PDB entry 3NZP | X-ray diffraction, 3.00 A resolution | chains A and B

Chain A (and B):
Protein: Arginine decarboxylase
Organism: Campylobacter jejuni subsp. jejuni
Notes: EC 4.1.1.19; chain B of this document is another copy of the same molecule, construct and numbering; everything in this record applies to it too
UniProtKB: Q0PAC6 (Q0PAC6_CAMJE); residues 1-611 here = UniProt positions 1-611
Amino-acid sequence (619 residues; numbered 1 to 619; the number before each row is that of its first residue):
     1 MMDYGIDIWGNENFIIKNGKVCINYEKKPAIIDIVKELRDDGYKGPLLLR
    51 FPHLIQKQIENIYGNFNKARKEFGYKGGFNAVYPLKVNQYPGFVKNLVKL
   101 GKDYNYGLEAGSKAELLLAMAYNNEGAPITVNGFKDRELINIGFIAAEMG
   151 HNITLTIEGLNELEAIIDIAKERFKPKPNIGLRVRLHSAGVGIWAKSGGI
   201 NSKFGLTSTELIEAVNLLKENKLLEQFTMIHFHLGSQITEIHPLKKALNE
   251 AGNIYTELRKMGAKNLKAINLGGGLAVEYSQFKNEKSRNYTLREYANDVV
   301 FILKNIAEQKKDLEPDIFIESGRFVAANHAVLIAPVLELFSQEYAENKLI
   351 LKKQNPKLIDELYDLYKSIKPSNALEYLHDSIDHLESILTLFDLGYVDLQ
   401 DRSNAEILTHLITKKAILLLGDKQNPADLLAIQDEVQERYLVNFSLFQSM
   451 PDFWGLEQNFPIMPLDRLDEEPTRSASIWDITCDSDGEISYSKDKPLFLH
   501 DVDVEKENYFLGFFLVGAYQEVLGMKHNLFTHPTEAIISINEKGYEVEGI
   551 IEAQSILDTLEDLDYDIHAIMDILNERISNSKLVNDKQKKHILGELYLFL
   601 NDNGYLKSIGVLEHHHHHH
Disordered / not traced: 190-202, 422-434, 610-619 (chain B: 189-202, 422-435)
Differences from the reference sequence: expression tag (612-619)
Modified residues: Mse1, Mse2, Mse120, Mse149, Mse229, Mse261, Mse450, Mse463, Mse525, Mse571 (selenomethionine; parent Met)
Ligand contacts: pyridoxal phosphate (PLP): Pro84, Lys86, Val87, Glu109, Asn132, His231, His233, Gly235, Ser236, Gln237, Gly272, Gly273, Gly274, Glu320, Ser321, Gly322, Arg323, Tyr519
What the authors report for this chain:
  - binding site for pyridoxal phosphate: Pro84, His233, Ser236, Gly274, Glu320, Gly322, Arg323, Tyr519

How chain A and chain B interact:
Residue-residue contacts (225; chain A residue first):
  Lys86(A) - Cys483(B)
  Lys86(A) - His527(B)
  Lys86(A) - Asn528(B)
  Gln89(A) - Leu529(B)
  Gln89(A) - Leu563(B)
  Gln89(A) - Tyr565(B)  hydrogen bond (backbone-side chain)
  Tyr90(A) - Leu563(B)
  Tyr90(A) - Tyr565(B)
  Pro91(A) - Leu563(B)
  Pro91(A) - Asp564(B)
  Pro91(A) - Tyr565(B)
  Val94(A) - Tyr565(B)
  Gly111(A) - Cys483(B)
  Gly111(A) - Asn528(B)
  Ser112(A) - Asn528(B)  hydrogen bond (side chain-backbone)
  Ser112(A) - Phe530(B)
  Lys113(A) - Ile556(B)
  Lys113(A) - Gly604(B)
  Lys113(A) - Tyr605(B)  hydrogen bond (side chain-backbone)
  Lys113(A) - Lys607(B)
  Ala114(A) - Leu529(B)  hydrophobic
  Ala114(A) - Ile556(B)  hydrophobic
  Leu117(A) - Ile556(B)  hydrophobic
  Leu117(A) - Leu596(B)  hydrophobic
  Leu117(A) - Leu600(B)  hydrophobic
  Leu118(A) - Leu560(B)  hydrophobic
  Leu118(A) - Tyr565(B)
  Mse120(A) - Leu574(B)
  Mse120(A) - Arg577(B)  hydrogen bond (backbone-side chain)
  Ala121(A) - Ile573(B)
  Ala121(A) - Arg577(B)  hydrogen bond (backbone-side chain)
  Tyr122(A) - Tyr565(B)
  Tyr122(A) - Ile570(B)  hydrophobic
  Asn123(A) - Arg577(B)  hydrogen bond (backbone-side chain)
  Glu125(A) - Arg577(B)  salt bridge
  Asn132(A) - Cys483(B)
  Gly133(A) - Cys483(B)
  Phe134(A) - Phe340(B)  hydrophobic
  Phe134(A) - Leu441(B)  hydrophobic
  Phe134(A) - Asp480(B)
  Phe134(A) - Ile481(B)  hydrophobic
  Phe134(A) - Thr482(B)
  Phe134(A) - Leu606(B)
  Lys135(A) - Ile609(B)
  Asp136(A) - Leu606(B)
  Asp136(A) - Lys607(B)  hydrogen bond (side chain-backbone)
  Arg137(A) - Ile609(B)
  Arg137(A) - Leu612(B)
  Glu138(A) - Phe599(B)
  Glu138(A) - Asp602(B)
  Glu138(A) - Lys607(B)  salt bridge
  Ile145(A) - Ile592(B)  hydrophobic
  Ile145(A) - Leu596(B)  hydrophobic
  Ala147(A) - Leu583(B)
  Glu148(A) - Ser581(B)  hydrogen bond (backbone-side chain)
  Glu148(A) - Leu583(B)
  Glu148(A) - Val584(B)
  Glu148(A) - Ile592(B)
  Mse149(A) - Arg577(B)
  Mse149(A) - Ile578(B)  hydrophobic
  Mse149(A) - Ser581(B)
  Gly150(A) - Leu583(B)
  His151(A) - Arg577(B)  hydrogen bond
  Asn161(A) - Glu338(B)  hydrogen bond
  Asn161(A) - Ile609(B)
  Glu164(A) - Leu612(B)
  Ala165(A) - Leu612(B)
  Asp168(A) - Leu612(B)
  Asp168(A) - Glu613(B)  hydrogen bond (side chain-backbone)
  Asp168(A) - His615(B)  salt bridge
  Lys171(A) - His615(B)  hydrogen bond
  Arg173(A) - Ile592(B)
  Arg173(A) - Glu595(B)  salt bridge
  Phe174(A) - Gln588(B)
  Phe174(A) - His591(B)
  Phe174(A) - Ile592(B)  hydrophobic
  Pro176(A) - Leu583(B)
  Arg185(A) - Arg402(B)
  His187(A) - Leu389(B)
  His187(A) - Arg402(B)
  His187(A) - Glu406(B)  salt bridge
  Lys203(A) - Arg439(B)
  Lys203(A) - Glu488(B)  salt bridge
  Phe204(A) - Trp479(B)  hydrophobic
  Phe204(A) - Ser485(B)
  Ser208(A) - Leu399(B)
  Ser208(A) - Arg402(B)
  Ser208(A) - Ser403(B)  hydrogen bond (side chain-backbone)
  Ser208(A) - Glu406(B)  hydrogen bond
  Thr209(A) - Ser403(B)
  Glu210(A) - Glu343(B)
  Glu213(A) - Glu343(B)
  Glu213(A) - Lys348(B)  salt bridge
  Glu220(A) - His616(B)  salt bridge
  Asn249(A) - Asp393(B)
  Glu250(A) - Asp393(B)
  Glu250(A) - Arg402(B)  salt bridge
  Asn253(A) - Phe392(B)
  Asn253(A) - Asp393(B)  hydrogen bond (side chain-backbone)
  Asn253(A) - Gly395(B)
  Ile254(A) - Phe392(B)  hydrophobic
  Ile254(A) - Arg402(B)
  Glu257(A) - Asp398(B)
  Glu257(A) - Leu399(B)  hydrogen bond (side chain-backbone)
  Leu258(A) - Leu399(B)  hydrophobic
  Mse261(A) - Leu399(B)  hydrophobic
  Gln309(A) - Leu394(B)  hydrogen bond (side chain-backbone)
  Lys310(A) - Gly395(B)
  Glu338(A) - Asn161(B)  hydrogen bond
  Glu343(A) - Glu210(B)
  Glu343(A) - Glu213(B)
  Lys348(A) - Glu213(B)  salt bridge
  Ile350(A) - Ile212(B)  hydrophobic
  Leu389(A) - His187(B)
  Phe392(A) - Glu250(B)
  Phe392(A) - Asn253(B)
  Phe392(A) - Ile254(B)  hydrophobic
  Asp393(A) - Asn249(B)
  Asp393(A) - Glu250(B)
  Asp393(A) - Asn253(B)
  Leu394(A) - Gln309(B)  hydrogen bond (backbone-side chain)
  Gly395(A) - Asn253(B)
  Gly395(A) - Lys310(B)
  Asp398(A) - Glu257(B)
  Asp398(A) - Lys260(B)
  Leu399(A) - Ser208(B)
  Leu399(A) - Glu257(B)  hydrogen bond (backbone-side chain)
  Leu399(A) - Leu258(B)  hydrophobic
  Leu399(A) - Mse261(B)  hydrophobic
  Gln400(A) - Mse261(B)
  Arg402(A) - His187(B)
  Arg402(A) - Ser208(B)
  Arg402(A) - Glu250(B)  salt bridge
  Arg402(A) - Ile254(B)
  Ser403(A) - Ser208(B)
  Ser403(A) - Thr209(B)
  Glu406(A) - His187(B)  salt bridge
  Glu406(A) - Ser208(B)  hydrogen bond
  Ile407(A) - Thr209(B)
  Leu441(A) - Phe134(B)  hydrophobic
  Trp454(A) - Gly455(B)
  Trp454(A) - Leu456(B)  hydrophobic
  Gly455(A) - Trp454(B)
  Gly455(A) - Gly455(B)
  Leu456(A) - Trp454(B)  hydrophobic
  Trp479(A) - Phe204(B)
  Asp480(A) - Phe134(B)
  Ile481(A) - Phe134(B)  hydrophobic
  Thr482(A) - Phe134(B)
  Cys483(A) - Lys86(B)
  Cys483(A) - Gly111(B)
  Cys483(A) - Asn132(B)
  Cys483(A) - Gly133(B)
  Ser485(A) - Phe204(B)
  Glu488(A) - Lys203(B)  salt bridge
  Glu488(A) - Phe204(B)
  Ser490(A) - Lys203(B)
  Val522(A) - Mse525(B)
  Leu523(A) - Mse525(B)  hydrophobic
  Mse525(A) - Val522(B)
  Mse525(A) - Leu523(B)  hydrophobic
  His527(A) - Lys86(B)
  Asn528(A) - Lys86(B)
  Asn528(A) - Gly111(B)
  Asn528(A) - Ser112(B)  hydrogen bond (backbone-side chain)
  Leu529(A) - Gln89(B)
  Leu529(A) - Ala114(B)  hydrophobic
  Phe530(A) - Ser112(B)
  Ile551(A) - Asp564(B)
  Ile556(A) - Lys113(B)
  Ile556(A) - Ala114(B)  hydrophobic
  Ile556(A) - Leu117(B)  hydrophobic
  Leu560(A) - Leu118(B)  hydrophobic
  Leu563(A) - Tyr90(B)
  Leu563(A) - Pro91(B)
  Asp564(A) - Pro91(B)
  Asp564(A) - Ile551(B)
  Tyr565(A) - Gln89(B)  hydrogen bond (side chain-backbone)
  Tyr565(A) - Tyr90(B)
  Tyr565(A) - Pro91(B)
  Tyr565(A) - Val94(B)
  Tyr565(A) - Leu118(B)
  Tyr565(A) - Tyr122(B)
  Ile570(A) - Tyr122(B)  hydrophobic
  Ile573(A) - Ala121(B)
  Leu574(A) - Mse120(B)
  Arg577(A) - Mse120(B)  hydrogen bond (side chain-backbone)
  Arg577(A) - Ala121(B)  hydrogen bond (side chain-backbone)
  Arg577(A) - Asn123(B)  hydrogen bond (side chain-backbone)
  Arg577(A) - Glu125(B)  salt bridge
  Arg577(A) - Mse149(B)
  Arg577(A) - His151(B)  hydrogen bond
  Ile578(A) - Mse149(B)  hydrophobic
  Ser581(A) - Glu148(B)  hydrogen bond (side chain-backbone)
  Ser581(A) - Mse149(B)
  Leu583(A) - Ala147(B)
  Leu583(A) - Glu148(B)
  Leu583(A) - Gly150(B)
  Leu583(A) - Pro176(B)
  Val584(A) - Glu148(B)
  Gln588(A) - Phe174(B)
  His591(A) - Phe174(B)
  Ile592(A) - Ile145(B)  hydrophobic
  Ile592(A) - Glu148(B)
  Ile592(A) - Arg173(B)
  Ile592(A) - Phe174(B)  hydrophobic
  Glu595(A) - Arg173(B)  salt bridge
  Leu596(A) - Leu117(B)  hydrophobic
  Leu596(A) - Ile145(B)  hydrophobic
  Phe599(A) - Glu138(B)
  Leu600(A) - Leu117(B)  hydrophobic
  Asp602(A) - Glu138(B)
  Gly604(A) - Lys113(B)
  Tyr605(A) - Lys113(B)  hydrogen bond (backbone-side chain)
  Leu606(A) - Lys113(B)
  Leu606(A) - Phe134(B)
  Leu606(A) - Asp136(B)
  Lys607(A) - Lys113(B)
  Lys607(A) - Asp136(B)  salt bridge
  Lys607(A) - Glu138(B)  salt bridge
  Ser608(A) - Asp136(B)
  Ser608(A) - Arg137(B)
  Ile609(A) - Lys135(B)
  Ile609(A) - Asp136(B)
  Ile609(A) - Asn161(B)
Other interface residues (no listed pair), chain A (136 interface residues in all): Lys95, Glu115, Asn124, Asn141, Ile142, Leu160, Arg183, Thr207, Leu211, Ile212, Lys260, Phe340, Tyr344, Val397, Asp452, Asp484, Lys526, Asn603
Other interface residues (no listed pair), chain B (134 interface residues in all): Lys95, Glu115, Asn124, Ile142, Leu160, Arg183, Arg185, Ser188, Thr207, Leu211, Tyr344, Tyr396, Gln400, Ile407, Asp452, Asp484, Lys526, Asn603, Val611
The authors on this interface:
  - interface residues, chain B: Asp480(B)

In short:
136 residues of chain A face 134 of chain B across their interface; the contacts include 29 hydrogen bonds and
17 salt bridges. Polar pairs include Glu125(A)-Arg577(B), Glu138(A)-Lys607(B) and Asp168(A)-His615(B). Ligands
of chain A: pyridoxal phosphate. The paper reports a binding site for pyridoxal phosphate at Pro84(A),
His233(A) and Ser236(A) among others; the interface residue Asp480(B).
Both chains are Arginine decarboxylase (Campylobacter jejuni subsp. jejuni). Entry 3NZP (Crystal Structure of
the Biosynthetic Arginine decarboxylase SpeA from Campylobacter jejuni, Northeast Structural Genomics
Consortium Target ...) was determined by X-ray diffraction, deposited together with 3NZQ.
